6X97 - chains H and L of the 12 polymer chains in the assembly; structure by electron microscopy, 3.65 A resolution.

[Chain H]
Protein: monoclonal antibody 11A fragment antigen binding heavy chain
Source organism: Oryctolagus cuniculus
Notes: antibody fragment or engineered binder
Amino-acid sequence (245 residues; each row starts with the number of its first residue; a row labelled like 82A-82B holds insertion residues (82A, then the next letters in order); numbers below 1 keep their minus sign (Met-17 is residue -17)):
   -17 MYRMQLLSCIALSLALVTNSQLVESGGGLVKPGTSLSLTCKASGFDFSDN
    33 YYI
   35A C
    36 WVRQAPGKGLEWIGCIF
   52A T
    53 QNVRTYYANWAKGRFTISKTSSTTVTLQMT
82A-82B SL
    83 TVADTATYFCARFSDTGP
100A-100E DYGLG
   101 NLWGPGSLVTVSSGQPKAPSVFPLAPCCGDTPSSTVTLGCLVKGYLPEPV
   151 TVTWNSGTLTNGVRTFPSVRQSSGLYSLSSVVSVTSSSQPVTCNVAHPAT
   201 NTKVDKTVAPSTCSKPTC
Not modelled in the structure: -17 to 2, 112-218
Disulfides: Cys22-Cys92, Cys35A-Cys50

[Chain L]
Protein: monoclonal antibody 11A kappa chain
Source organism: Oryctolagus cuniculus
Notes: antibody fragment or engineered binder
Amino-acid sequence (237 residues; each row starts with the number of its first residue; a row labelled like 95A-95F holds insertion residues (95A, then the next letters in order); numbers below 1 keep their minus sign (Met-19 is residue -19)):
   -19 MYRMQLLSCIALSLALVTNSDIVMTQTPASVEAAVGGTVTIKCQASQRIG
    31 SHVSWYQQKPGQRPKLLIYGASNLESGVPSRFSGSGSGTQFTLTISDLEC
    81 ADAATYYCQATYDPY
95A-95F TGGSYG
    96 AGFGGGTAVVVKGDPVAPSVLIFPPAADQVATGTVTIVCVANKYFPDVTV
   146 TWEVDGTTQTTGIENSKTPQNSADCTYNLSSTLTLTSTQYNSHKEYTCKV
   196 TQGTTSVVQSFNRGDC
Not modelled in the structure: -19 to 1, 107-211
Disulfides: Cys23-Cys88

[Interface between chain H and chain L]
Pairs across the interface (34):
  Tyr34(H) with Tyr95E(L), hydrophobic
  Gln39(H) with Gln38(L), hydrogen bond; Tyr87(L)
  Gly44(H) with Tyr87(L)
  Leu45(H) with Tyr87(L); Phe98(L), hydrophobic
  Trp47(H) with Tyr95E(L), hydrophobic; Gly95F(L), hydrogen bond (side chain-backbone); Ala96(L); Gly97(L)
  Cys50(H) with Tyr95E(L), hydrophobic; Gly95F(L), hydrogen bond (side chain-backbone)
  Tyr58(H) with Tyr95E(L)
  Asn61(H) with Ile2(L)
  Phe91(H) with Arg43(L)
  Phe95(H) with Tyr36(L); Gln89(L)
  Pro100(H) with His32(L); Ser95D(L), hydrogen bond (backbone-side chain)
  Asp100A(H) with His32(L), salt bridge; Thr91(L), hydrogen bond; Ser95D(L)
  Tyr100B(H) with Ser95D(L), hydrogen bond (backbone-backbone); Tyr95E(L)
  Leu100D(H) with Leu46(L); Tyr49(L), hydrophobic
  Gly100E(H) with Tyr36(L); Leu46(L)
  Asn101(H) with Leu46(L); Glu55(L), hydrogen bond
  Trp103(H) with Tyr36(L), hydrophobic; Arg43(L), hydrogen bond (backbone-side chain); Pro44(L), hydrophobic
  Gly104(H) with Arg43(L)
Other interface residues (no listed pair), chain H (22 interface residues in all): Cys35A, Lys43, Gly100C, Pro105
Other interface residues (no listed pair), chain L (21 interface residues in all): Ser34, Thr95A, Gly99

[Overview]
Chain H and chain L form an interface of 22 and 21 residues respectively, with 8 hydrogen bonds and 1 salt
bridge. Among the polar pairs are Asp100A(H)-His32(L), Gln39(H)-Gln38(L) and Trp47(H)-Gly95F(L).
Here chain H is monoclonal antibody 11A fragment antigen binding heavy chain and chain L is monoclonal
antibody 11A kappa chain, both from Oryctolagus cuniculus. Entry 6X97 (Cryo-EM model of HIV-1 Env BG505
SOSIP.664 in complex with rabbit monoclonal antibody 11A fragment antigen ...) was determined by electron
microscopy.
